7R2W - chain A; structure by X-ray diffraction, 1.60 A resolution.

[Chain A]
Name: S-adenosylmethionine synthase
From: Escherichia coli
Notes: EC 2.5.1.6
UniProtKB: C3SV92 (C3SV92_ECOLX); residues 1-384 here = UniProt positions 1-384
Amino-acid sequence (390 residues; each row starts with the number of its first residue):
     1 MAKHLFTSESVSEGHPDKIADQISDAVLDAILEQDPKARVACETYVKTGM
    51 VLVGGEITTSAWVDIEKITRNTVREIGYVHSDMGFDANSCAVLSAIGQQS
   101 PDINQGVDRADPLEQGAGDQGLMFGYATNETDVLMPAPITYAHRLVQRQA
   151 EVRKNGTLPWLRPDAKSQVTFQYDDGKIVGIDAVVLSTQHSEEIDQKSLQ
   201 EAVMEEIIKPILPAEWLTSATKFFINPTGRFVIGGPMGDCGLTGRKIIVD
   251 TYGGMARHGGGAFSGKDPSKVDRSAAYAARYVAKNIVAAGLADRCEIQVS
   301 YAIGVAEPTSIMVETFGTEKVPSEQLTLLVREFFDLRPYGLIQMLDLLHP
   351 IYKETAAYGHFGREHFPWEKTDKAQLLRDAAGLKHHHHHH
Not modelled in the structure: 1-2, 100-110, 389-390
Construct notes: variant Lys67 (Glu in C3SV92), Gln98 (Lys in C3SV92); expression tag (385-390)
Bound ions: Mg2+: Asp17 (together with AMP-PNP); K+: Glu43, Asp239, Cys240 (together with AMP-PNP)
Ligand contacts:
  - AMP-PNP (ANP; phosphoaminophosphonic acid-adenylate ester): His15, Pro16, Asp17, Glu43, Asp119, Asp164, Lys166, Ser187, Thr228, Arg230, Phe231, Asp239, Arg245, Lys246, Gly260, Gly261, Ala262, Lys266, Asp272, Ile303
  - AMP-PNP: His15, Pro16, Asp17, Glu43, Asp119, Asp164, Lys166, Ser187, Thr228, Arg230, Phe231, Asp239, Arg245, Lys246, Gly260, Gly261, Ala262, Lys266, Asp272, Ile303

[Overview]
Bound to chain A: AMP-PNP. The K+ site is built by Glu43, Asp239 and Cys240.
Chain A is S-adenosylmethionine synthase (Escherichia coli); the structure, Mutant S-adenosylmethionine
synthetase from E.coli complexed with AMPPNP and methionine, was determined by X-ray diffraction, deposited
together with 7R3B.
